Entry 8KC7 (electron microscopy, 3.46 A resolution); this record covers chains A and B of the 6 polymer chains in the assembly.

[Chain A]
Protein: Histone deacetylase RPD3
Organism: Saccharomyces cerevisiae (strain ATCC 204508 / S288c)
Notes: EC 3.5.1.98
Reference sequence: P32561 (RPD3_YEAST); residues 1-433 here = UniProt positions 1-433
Sequence (433 residues; each row starts with the number of its first residue):
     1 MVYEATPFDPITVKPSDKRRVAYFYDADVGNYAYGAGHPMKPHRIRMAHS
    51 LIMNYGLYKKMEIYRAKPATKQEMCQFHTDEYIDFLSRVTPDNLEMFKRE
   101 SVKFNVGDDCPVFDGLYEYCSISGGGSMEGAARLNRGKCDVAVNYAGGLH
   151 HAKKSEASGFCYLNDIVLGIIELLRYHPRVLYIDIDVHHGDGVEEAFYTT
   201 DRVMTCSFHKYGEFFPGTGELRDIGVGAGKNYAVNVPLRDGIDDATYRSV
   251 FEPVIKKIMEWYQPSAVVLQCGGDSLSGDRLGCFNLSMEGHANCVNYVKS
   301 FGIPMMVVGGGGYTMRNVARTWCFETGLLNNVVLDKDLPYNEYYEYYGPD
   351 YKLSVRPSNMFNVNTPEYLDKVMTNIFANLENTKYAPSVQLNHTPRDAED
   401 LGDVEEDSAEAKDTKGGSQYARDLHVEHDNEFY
Disordered / not traced: 385-404, 427-433
Swiss-Prot annotation at these positions:
  - motif: Arg-320 to Tyr-340 (ESA1-RPD3 motif)
  - active site: His-151
  - modified residue: Thr-394 (Phosphothreonine), Ser-408 (Phosphoserine)

[Chain B]
Protein: Transcriptional regulatory protein SIN3
Organism: Saccharomyces cerevisiae (strain ATCC 204508 / S288c)
Reference sequence: P22579 (SIN3_YEAST); residues 215-1536 here = UniProt positions 215-1536
Sequence (1371 residues; row label = number of the first residue in the row):
   166 MHHHHHHHHPQLAMWSHPQFEKGGGSGGGSGGGSWSHPQFEKENLYFQSD
   216 YRPLNVKDALSYLEQVKFQFSSRPDIYNLFLDIMKDFKSQAIDTPGVIER
   266 VSTLFRGYPILIQGFNTFLPQGYRIECSSNPDDPIRVTTPMGTTTVNNNI
   316 SPSGRGTTDAQELGSFPESDGNGVQQPSNVPMVPSSVYQSEQNQDQQQSL
   366 PLLATSSGLPSIQQPEMPAHRQIPQSQSLVPQEDAKKNVDVEFSQAISYV
   416 NKIKTRFADQPDIYKHFLEILQTYQREQKPINEVYAQVTHLFQNAPDLLE
   466 DFKKFLPDSSASANQQVQHAQQHAQQQHEAQMHAQAQAQAQAQAQVEQQK
   516 QQQQFLYPASGYYGHPSNRGIPQQNLPPIGSFSPPTNGSTVHEAYQDQQH
   566 MQPPHFMPLPSIVQHGPNMVHQGIANENPPLSDLRTSLTEQYAPSSIQHQ
   616 QQHPQSISPIANTQYGDIPVRPEIDLDPSIVPVVPEPTEPIENNISLNEE
   666 VTFFEKAKRYIGNKHLYTEFLKILNLYSQDILDLDDLVEKVDFYLGSNKE
   716 LFTWFKNFVGYQEKTKCIENIVHEKHRLDLDLCEAFGPSYKRLPKSDTFM
   766 PCSGRDDMCWEVLNDEWVGHPVWASEDSGFIAHRKNQYEETLFKIEEERH
   816 EYDFYIESNLRTIQCLETIVNKIENMTENEKANFKLPPGLGHTSMTIYKK
   866 VIRKVYDKERGFEIIDALHEHPAVTAPVVLKRLKQKDEEWRRAQREWNKV
   916 WRELEQKVFFKSLDHLGLTFKQADKKLLTTKQLISEISSIKVDQTNKKIH
   966 WLTPKPKSQLDFDFPDKNIFYDILCLADTFITHTTAYSNPDKERLKDLLK
  1016 YFISLFFSISFEKIEESLYSHKQNVSESSGSDDGSSIASRKRPYQQEMSL
  1066 LDILHRSRYQKLKRSNDEDGKVPQLSEPPEEEPNTIEEEELIDEEAKNPW
  1116 LTGNLVEEANSQGIIQNRSIFNLFANTNIYIFFRHWTTIYERLLEIKQMN
  1166 ERVTKEINTRSTVTFAKDLDLLSSQLSEMGLDFVGEDAYKQVLRLSRRLI
  1216 NGDLEHQWFEESLRQAYNNKAFKLYTIDKVTQSLVKHAHTLMTDAKTAEI
  1266 MALFVKDRNASTTSAKDQIIYRLQVRSHMSNTENMFRIEFDKRTLHVSIQ
  1316 YIALDDLTLKEPKADEDKWKYYVTSYALPHPTEGIPHEKLKIPFLERLIE
  1366 FGQDIDGTEVDEEFSPEGISVSTLKIKIQPITYQLHIENGSYDVFTRKAT
  1416 NKYPTIANDNTQKGMVSQKKELISKFLDCAVGLRNNLDEAQKLSMQKKWE
  1466 NLKDSIAKTSAGNQGIESETEKGKITKQEQSDNLDSSTASVLPASITTVP
  1516 QDDNIETTGNTESSDKGAKIQ
Disordered / not traced: 166-660, 728-749, 1032-1134, 1325-1536
Construct notes: initiating methionine (166); expression tag (167-214)
Swiss-Prot annotation at these positions:
  - modified residue: Thr-303 (Phosphothreonine), Thr-304 (Phosphothreonine), Ser-316 (Phosphoserine), Ser-1046 (Phosphoserine)

[How chain A and chain B interact]
Pairs across the interface - 143 pairs, chain A then chain B:
  Asp-28(A) with Arg-826(B), salt bridge; Thr-858(B), hydrogen bond; Ser-859(B)
  Gly-30(A) with Phe-819(B)
  Asn-31(A) with Phe-819(B); Glu-822(B); Ser-823(B); Ile-862(B); Lys-865(B), hydrogen bond (backbone-side chain)
  Tyr-32(A) with Phe-819(B); Ser-859(B); Ile-862(B), hydrophobic; Lys-865(B)
  Ala-33(A) with Phe-819(B), hydrophobic
  Gly-35(A) with Glu-812(B)
  Ala-36(A) with Glu-812(B); Glu-816(B)
  Gly-37(A) with Glu-812(B), hydrogen bond (backbone-side chain)
  His-38(A) with Glu-812(B)
  Lys-41(A) with Glu-812(B), salt bridge; His-815(B)
  His-43(A) with His-815(B); Asp-818(B)
  Arg-46(A) with Glu-822(B)
  Arg-65(A) with Thr-858(B), hydrogen bond
  Gln-72(A) with Ser-768(B)
  Cys-75(A) with Cys-767(B), hydrogen bond (side chain-backbone); Ser-768(B); Gly-769(B)
  Gln-76(A) with Gly-769(B); Arg-770(B), hydrogen bond (backbone-side chain); Leu-778(B)
  Phe-77(A) with Arg-770(B), hydrogen bond (backbone-side chain); Leu-778(B), hydrophobic
  His-78(A) with Cys-767(B), hydrogen bond (backbone-side chain)
  Thr-79(A) with Met-765(B); Cys-767(B)
  Asp-80(A) with Pro-766(B); Cys-767(B); Ser-768(B), hydrogen bond
  Glu-81(A) with Met-765(B)
  Asp-92(A) with Phe-877(B)
  Asn-105(A) with His-785(B)
  Asp-114(A) with Thr-861(B); Lys-865(B); Arg-868(B), salt bridge
  Gly-115(A) with Thr-861(B)
  Glu-118(A) with Met-860(B)
  Lys-153(A) with Gly-784(B); Pro-786(B)
  Lys-154(A) with Arg-770(B); Asp-780(B)
  Ile-171(A) with Met-773(B), hydrophobic; Cys-774(B), hydrophobic; Leu-778(B), hydrophobic
  Leu-174(A) with Val-777(B), hydrophobic
  Arg-175(A) with Met-773(B)
  Asp-191(A) with Tyr-755(B); Pro-786(B)
  Glu-194(A) with Tyr-755(B)
  Glu-195(A) with Tyr-755(B); Asn-779(B), hydrogen bond (backbone-side chain); Gly-784(B)
  Ala-196(A) with Leu-778(B); Asn-779(B)
  Phe-197(A) with Leu-778(B), hydrophobic
  Tyr-198(A) with Tyr-755(B)
  Thr-199(A) with Asn-779(B)
  Thr-200(A) with Val-777(B)
  Arg-202(A) with Glu-776(B), salt bridge; Val-777(B)
  Glu-213(A) with Ile-796(B)
  Phe-214(A) with Phe-795(B)
  Phe-215(A) with Pro-786(B); Phe-795(B)
  Pro-216(A) with Pro-786(B)
  Gly-217(A) with Ala-789(B)
  Thr-218(A) with Tyr-755(B)
  Arg-222(A) with Phe-751(B); Gly-752(B), hydrogen bond (backbone-backbone)
  Asp-223(A) with Gly-752(B); Pro-753(B); Ser-754(B), hydrogen bond
  Gly-225(A) with Ala-750(B)
  Val-226(A) with Phe-751(B), hydrophobic; Trp-782(B), hydrophobic
  Gly-278(A) with Glu-804(B)
  Asp-279(A) with Lys-800(B); Phe-808(B)
  Arg-280(A) with Phe-808(B); Glu-812(B), salt bridge
  Gly-282(A) with His-798(B), hydrogen bond (backbone-side chain); Lys-800(B), hydrogen bond (backbone-side chain)
  Cys-283(A) with His-798(B)
  Thr-314(A) with Glu-811(B)
  Met-315(A) with Glu-811(B); His-815(B)
  Arg-316(A) with Leu-807(B); Glu-811(B), salt bridge; Phe-924(B)
  Asp-337(A) with Ser-1176(B); Val-1178(B)
  Leu-338(A) with Val-1178(B); Phe-1180(B)
  Pro-339(A) with Phe-1180(B), hydrophobic
  Tyr-340(A) with Phe-1180(B)
  Tyr-343(A) with Asp-818(B); Glu-822(B)
  Tyr-344(A) with Val-1178(B); Phe-1180(B); Ala-1181(B), hydrogen bond (side chain-backbone); Leu-1186(B), hydrophobic
  Glu-345(A) with Arg-814(B), hydrogen bond (backbone-side chain); Asn-913(B), hydrogen bond; Leu-1186(B)
  Tyr-346(A) with Glu-811(B), hydrogen bond (side chain-backbone); Arg-814(B), hydrogen bond (backbone-side chain); His-815(B), hydrogen bond (side chain-backbone); Asp-818(B)
  Gly-348(A) with Glu-920(B)
  Pro-349(A) with Glu-920(B); Gln-921(B); Phe-924(B); Ser-1188(B)
  Tyr-351(A) with Arg-917(B); Val-1178(B); Ala-1181(B), hydrophobic; Leu-1186(B)
  Lys-352(A) with Ser-1176(B), hydrogen bond (side chain-backbone)
  Arg-356(A) with Leu-928(B); Asn-1233(B)
  Ser-358(A) with Leu-928(B); His-930(B)
  Asn-359(A) with Leu-928(B); His-930(B); Leu-931(B); Asn-1233(B); Asn-1234(B); Lys-1235(B), hydrogen bond (side chain-backbone)
  Met-360(A) with His-930(B); Leu-931(B), hydrophobic
  Phe-361(A) with Leu-931(B)
  Glu-405(A) with Gly-769(B)
Other interface residues (no listed pair), chain A (82 interface residues in all): Asp-26, Glu-156, Ser-158, His-189, Glu-342, Tyr-347
Other interface residues (no listed pair), chain B (69 interface residues in all): Phe-925, Asp-929, Thr-1177

[Overview]
The interface between chain A and chain B involves 82 residues on one side and 69 on the other, with 22
hydrogen bonds and 6 salt bridges. Among the polar pairs are Asp-28(A)/Arg-826(B), Lys-41(A)/Glu-812(B) and
Asp-114(A)/Arg-868(B). From UniProt: active-site residue His-151(A) on chain A.
Chain A is Histone deacetylase RPD3 and chain B is Transcriptional regulatory protein SIN3, both from
Saccharomyces cerevisiae (strain ATCC 204508 / S288c); the structure, Rpd3S histone deacetylase complex, was
determined by electron microscopy together with 8KD2, 8KD3, 8KD4, 8KD5, 8KD6 and 8KD7 from the same study.
